PDB entry 3DBJ | X-ray diffraction, 2.90 A resolution | chains A and B

[Chain A]
Molecule: Allophycocyanin
Organism: Thermosynechococcus vulcanus
Reference sequence: B3VNK2 (B3VNK2_THEVL); the author numbering skips numbers that UniProt does not, so the offset changes along the chain: 2-72 = UniProt 1-71; 75-150 = UniProt 72-147; 161-174 = UniProt 148-161
Amino-acid sequence (161 residues; row label = number of the first residue in the row; note: 12 numbers in that range are skipped by the numbering (no residue carries them; nothing is unmodelled there)):
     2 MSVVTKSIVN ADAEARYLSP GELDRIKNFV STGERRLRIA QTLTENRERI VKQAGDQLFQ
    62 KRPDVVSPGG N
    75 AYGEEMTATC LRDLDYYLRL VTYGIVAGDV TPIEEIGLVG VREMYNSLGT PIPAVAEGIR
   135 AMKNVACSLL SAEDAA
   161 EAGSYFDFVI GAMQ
Disordered / not traced: 2
Glycans and other covalent adducts: phycocyanobilin (CYC) linked to Cys84
Residues lining bound ligands: phycocyanobilin (CYC): Leu59, Val66, Asn72, Ala75, Met80, Thr83, Leu85, Arg86, Asp87, Leu88, Tyr90, Tyr91, Arg93, Leu94, Ile110, Gly111, Met118, Tyr119, Leu122, Thr124, Pro125, Ala128, Val129

[Chain B]
Molecule: Allophycocyanin
Organism: Thermosynechococcus vulcanus
Reference sequence: B3VNK3 (B3VNK3_THEVL); the author numbering skips numbers that UniProt does not, so the offset changes along the chain: 1-71 = UniProt 1-71; 75-150 = UniProt 72-147; 161-174 = UniProt 148-161
Amino-acid sequence (161 residues; numbered 1 to 174; 13 numbers in that range are skipped by the numbering (no residue carries them; nothing is unmodelled there); the number before each row is that of its first residue):
     1 MQDAITAVIN ASDVQGKYLD TAAMEKLKAY FATGELRVRA ASVISANAAN IVKEAVAKSL
    61 LYSDITRPGG N
    75 MYTTRRYAAC IRDLDYYLRY ATYAMLAGDP SILDERVLNG LKETYNSLGV PIAATVQAIQ
   135 AMKEVTASLV GADAGK
   161 EMGIYFDYIC SGLS
Modified positions: Asn71 (n-methyl asparagine; MEN)
Glycans and other covalent adducts: covalent link Asn71-Met75; phycocyanobilin (CYC) linked to Cys84
Residues lining bound ligands:
  - phycocyanobilin (CYC), molecule 1: Leu60, Ile65, Gly70, Asn71, Met75, Arg80, Ala83, Asp87, Leu88, Tyr90, Tyr91, Tyr94, Arg110, Val111, Leu115, Tyr119, Leu122, Val124, Pro125, Ala128, Thr129, Ala132
  - phycocyanobilin (CYC), molecule 2: Leu61, Tyr62, Ser63, Thr66, Tyr76, Thr77, Thr78, Tyr81

[Interface between chain A and chain B]
Contacting residue pairs - 58 pairs, chain A then chain B:
  Ser3(A) - Asp3(B)  hydrogen bond
  Ser3(A) - Thr6(B)
  Val5(A) - Tyr30(B)
  Val5(A) - Leu100(B)
  Val5(A) - Ala101(B)  hydrophobic
  Thr6(A) - Met1(B)
  Thr6(A) - Asp3(B)  hydrogen bond
  Ile9(A) - Met1(B)  hydrophobic
  Ile9(A) - Tyr97(B)  hydrophobic
  Ile9(A) - Ala101(B)  hydrophobic
  Val10(A) - Met1(B)  hydrophobic
  Val10(A) - Arg110(B)
  Ala12(A) - Tyr97(B)
  Asp13(A) - Arg93(B)  salt bridge
  Asp13(A) - Tyr94(B)  hydrogen bond
  Asp13(A) - Tyr97(B)  hydrogen bond (backbone-side chain)
  Asp13(A) - Arg110(B)  salt bridge
  Ala16(A) - Arg93(B)
  Arg17(A) - Arg93(B)
  Arg17(A) - Tyr97(B)  hydrogen bond (backbone-side chain)
  Tyr18(A) - Ile44(B)
  Tyr18(A) - Ser45(B)
  Tyr18(A) - Ala48(B)
  Tyr18(A) - Leu92(B)
  Tyr18(A) - Arg93(B)  hydrogen bond (side chain-backbone)
  Tyr18(A) - Thr96(B)
  Leu19(A) - Tyr97(B)  hydrophobic
  Leu19(A) - Leu100(B)  hydrophobic
  Leu24(A) - Val38(B)  hydrophobic
  Leu24(A) - Ser42(B)
  Ile27(A) - Val38(B)  hydrophobic
  Lys28(A) - Glu35(B)  salt bridge
  Val31(A) - Phe31(B)
  Val31(A) - Gly34(B)
  Gly34(A) - Phe31(B)
  Leu38(A) - Met24(B)  hydrophobic
  Leu38(A) - Leu27(B)  hydrophobic
  Leu38(A) - Lys28(B)
  Gln42(A) - Met24(B)
  Thr45(A) - Tyr18(B)
  Arg48(A) - Tyr18(B)
  Asp89(A) - Tyr18(B)  hydrogen bond
  Leu92(A) - Tyr18(B)
  Arg93(A) - Asp13(B)  salt bridge
  Arg93(A) - Gly16(B)  hydrogen bond (side chain-backbone)
  Arg93(A) - Lys17(B)
  Arg93(A) - Tyr18(B)
  Leu94(A) - Asp13(B)
  Tyr97(A) - Ile9(B)  hydrophobic
  Tyr97(A) - Ser12(B)
  Tyr97(A) - Asp13(B)
  Tyr97(A) - Lys17(B)  hydrogen bond (side chain-backbone)
  Val100(A) - Ile5(B)  hydrophobic
  Val100(A) - Leu19(B)  hydrophobic
  Val100(A) - Leu27(B)  hydrophobic
  Val100(A) - Phe31(B)
  Pro106(A) - Ile9(B)  hydrophobic
  Ile110(A) - Asp13(B)
Other interface residues (no listed pair), chain A (32 interface residues in all): Phe30, Ala41, Thr96, Ala101
Other interface residues (no listed pair), chain B (32 interface residues in all): Asp89

[In short]
Chain A and chain B each contribute 32 residues to their interface, with 9 hydrogen bonds and 4 salt bridges.
Polar pairs include Asp13(A)-Arg93(B), Asp13(A)-Arg110(B) and Lys28(A)-Glu35(B). Ligands of chain B:
phycocyanobilin. Phycocyanobilin is covalently linked to Cys84(A). Phycocyanobilin is covalently linked to
Cys84(B).
Here chain A is Allophycocyanin and chain B is Allophycocyanin, both from Thermosynechococcus vulcanus. Entry
3DBJ (Allophycocyanin from Thermosynechococcus vulcanus) was determined by X-ray diffraction.
